PDB entry 8K3D | X-ray diffraction, 2.30 A resolution | chains A and C

[Chain A]
Molecule: Nuclear respiratory factor 1
Source organism: Homo sapiens
Reference sequence: Q16656 (NRF1_HUMAN); residues 177-284 here = UniProt positions 177-284
Sequence (109 residues; each row starts with the number of its first residue):
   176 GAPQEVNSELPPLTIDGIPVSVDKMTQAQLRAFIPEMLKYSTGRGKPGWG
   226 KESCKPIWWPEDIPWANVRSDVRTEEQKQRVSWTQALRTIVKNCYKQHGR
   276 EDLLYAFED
Unresolved in the structure: 176-178, 284
Construct notes: expression tag (176)
From the paper describing this entry:
  - binding site for the 16-nt DNA strand (chain C): Arg206, Lys221, Asn242, Arg244
  - post-translational modification sites: Thr259 (citing earlier work)

[Chain C]
Molecule: 16-nt DNA strand
Sequence (16 nucleotides; each row starts with the number of its first residue):
     1 GGTGCGCATGCGCACC

[Interface between chain A and chain C]
Contacting residue pairs (18):
  Thr201(A) - DG2(C)  phosphate contact
  Gln202(A) - DG2(C)  hydrogen bond to the phosphate
  Gln202(A) - DT3(C)  hydrogen bond to the phosphate
  Ala203(A) - DG2(C)  phosphate contact
  Ala203(A) - DT3(C)  base contact
  Arg206(A) - DT3(C)  base contact
  Arg206(A) - DG4(C)  hydrogen bond to the base
  Arg206(A) - DC5(C)  base contact
  Arg219(A) - DG12(C)  phosphate contact
  Gly220(A) - DC11(C)  phosphate contact
  Gly220(A) - DG12(C)  hydrogen bond to the phosphate
  Lys221(A) - DC11(C)  hydrogen bond to the base
  Lys221(A) - DG12(C)  phosphate contact
  Arg244(A) - DC5(C)  hydrogen bond to the base
  Arg244(A) - DG6(C)  hydrogen bond to the base
  Arg244(A) - DC7(C)  base contact
  Ser245(A) - DG4(C)  phosphate contact
  Asp246(A) - DG4(C)  hydrogen bond to the phosphate
Other interface residues (no listed pair), chain A (13 interface residues in all): Lys253, Trp258, Thr259
Other interface residues (no listed pair), chain C (10 interface residues in all): DG1, DG10

[In short]
13 residues of chain A and 10 residues of chain C are in contact, with 8 hydrogen bonds. Polar pairs include
Arg206(A)-DG4(C), Lys221(A)-DC11(C) and Arg244(A)-DC5(C). From the paper: a binding site for the 16-nt DNA
strand (chain C) at Arg206(A), Lys221(A) and Asn242(A) among others; a modification site at Thr259(A).
Here chain A is Nuclear respiratory factor 1 (Homo sapiens) and chain C is a 16-nt DNA strand. Entry 8K3D
(Crystal structure of NRF1 DBD bound to DNA) was determined by X-ray diffraction, deposited together with
8K4L.
